PDB entry 8ZAL | electron microscopy, 3.11 A resolution | chains F and I of the 10 polymer chains in the assembly

Chain F:
Molecule: Multidrug export protein EmrA
From: Escherichia coli K-12
UniProt: P27303 (EMRA_ECOLI); residues 47-390 here = UniProt positions 47-390
Sequence (344 residues; each row starts with the number of its first residue):
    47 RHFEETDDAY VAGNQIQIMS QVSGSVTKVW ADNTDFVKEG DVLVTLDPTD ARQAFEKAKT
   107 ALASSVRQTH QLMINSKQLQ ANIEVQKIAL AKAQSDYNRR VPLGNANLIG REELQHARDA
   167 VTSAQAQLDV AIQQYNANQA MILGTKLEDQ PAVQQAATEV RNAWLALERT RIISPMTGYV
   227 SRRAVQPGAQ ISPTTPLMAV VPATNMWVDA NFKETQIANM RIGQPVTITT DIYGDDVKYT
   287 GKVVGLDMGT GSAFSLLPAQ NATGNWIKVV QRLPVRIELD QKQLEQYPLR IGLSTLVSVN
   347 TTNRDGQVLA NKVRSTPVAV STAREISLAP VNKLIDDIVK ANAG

Chain I:
Molecule: Outer membrane protein TolC
From: Escherichia coli K-12
UniProt: P02930 (TOLC_ECOLI); residues 1-428 here correspond to UniProt positions 23-450 (UniProt number = residue number + 22)
Sequence (428 residues; numbered 1 to 428; the number before each row is that of its first residue):
     1 ENLMQVYQQA RLSNPELRKS AADRDAAFEK INEARSPLLP QLGLGADYTY SNGYRDANGI
    61 NSNATSASLQ LTQSIFDMSK WRALTLQEKA AGIQDVTYQT DQQTLILNTA TAYFNVLNAI
   121 DVLSYTQAQK EAIYRQLDQT TQRFNVGLVA ITDVQNARAQ YDTVLANELT ARNNLDNAVE
   181 QLRQITGNYY PELAALNVEN FKTDKPQPVN ALLKEAEKRN LSLLQARLSQ DLAREQIRQA
   241 QDGHLPTLDL TASTGISDTS YSGSKTRGAA GTQYDDSNMG QNKVGLSFSL PIYQGGMVNS
   301 QVKQAQYNFV GASEQLESAH RSVVQTVRSS FNNINASISS INAYKQAVVS AQSSLDAMEA
   361 GYSVGTRTIV DVLDATTTLY NAKQELANAR YNYLINQLNI KSALGTLNEQ DLLALNNALS
   421 KPVSTNPE
Sequence notes: engineered mutation L169 (Val191 in P02930)

How chain F and chain I interact:
Residue-residue contacts - 7 pairs, chain F then chain I:
  N153(F) - I151(I)
  G156(F) - V149(I)
  R157(F) - F144(I)
  R157(F) - N145(I)  hydrogen bond (side chain-backbone)
  R157(F) - V146(I)  hydrogen bond (side chain-backbone)
  R157(F) - G147(I)
  E158(F) - G147(I)
Other interface residues (no listed pair), chain F (6 interface residues in all): L154, I155
Other interface residues (no listed pair), chain I (8 interface residues in all): L148, A150

Overview:
Chain F and chain I form an interface of 6 and 8 residues respectively; the contacts include 2 hydrogen bonds.
Polar contacts include R157(F)-N145(I) and R157(F)-V146(I).
Here chain F is Multidrug export protein EmrA and chain I is Outer membrane protein TolC, both from
Escherichia coli K-12. Entry 8ZAL (EmrAB-TolC MFS-type tripartite multidrug efflux pump EA) was determined by
electron microscopy.
